4KB6 - chains A and C of the 3 polymer chains in the assembly; structure by X-ray diffraction, 3.08 A resolution.

== Chain A ==
Molecule: Uncharacterized protein
Source organism: Sus scrofa
Reference sequence: I3LM39 (I3LM39_PIG); aligned to UniProt positions 135-497 over residues 135-497 (the alignment contains insertions or deletions, so no single offset holds)
Chain sequence (366 residues; numbered 132 to 497; the number before each row is that of its first residue):
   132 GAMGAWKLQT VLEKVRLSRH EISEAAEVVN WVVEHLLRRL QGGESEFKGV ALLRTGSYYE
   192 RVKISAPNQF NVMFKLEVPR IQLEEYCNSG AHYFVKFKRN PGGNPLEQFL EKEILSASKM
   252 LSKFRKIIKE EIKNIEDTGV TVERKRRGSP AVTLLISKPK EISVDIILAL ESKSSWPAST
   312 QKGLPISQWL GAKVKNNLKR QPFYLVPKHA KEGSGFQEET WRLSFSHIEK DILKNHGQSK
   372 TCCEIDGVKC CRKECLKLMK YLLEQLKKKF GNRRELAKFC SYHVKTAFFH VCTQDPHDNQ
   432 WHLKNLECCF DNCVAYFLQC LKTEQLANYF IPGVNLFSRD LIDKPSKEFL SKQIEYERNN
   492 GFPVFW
Disordered / not traced: 132-134, 229-235, 343-345
Differences from the reference sequence: expression tag (132-134); engineered mutation Gln-200 (Glu in I3LM39), Asn-202 (Asp in I3LM39)
Bound ions: Mg2+: Ser-188, Gln-200, Asn-202 (together with ATP); Zn2+: Cys-373, Cys-374, Cys-381
Ligand contacts:
  - ATP (adenosine-5'-triphosphate): Gly-187, Ser-188, Glu-191, Lys-194, Gln-200, Asn-202, Arg-353, Ser-357, Glu-360, Lys-391, Cys-411, Ser-412, Tyr-413, Lys-416
  - GTP (guanosine-5'-triphosphate): Thr-186, Asn-202, Met-204, Gly-279, Ser-280, Pro-281, Ala-282, Asp-296, Ile-298, Lys-339, Arg-353, Leu-354, Ser-355, Phe-356, Ser-357
UniProt features mapped onto this chain:
  - motif: Leu-143 to Leu-148 (Nuclear export signal)
  - binding site (GTP): Thr-186
  - binding site (ATP): Ser-188
  - site: Arg-230 (Arginine-anchor)
  - modified residue: Lys-145 (N6-lactoyllysine), Glu-165 (PolyADP-ribosyl glutamic acid), Ser-188 (Phosphoserine), Tyr-190 (Phosphotyrosine), Glu-261 (5-glutamyl polyglutamate)
  - cross-link (Glycyl lysine isopeptide (Lys-Gly)): Lys-206 (interchain with G-Cter in SUMO), Lys-260 (interchain with G-Cter in ubiquitin)
From the paper describing this entry:
  - binding site for the 14-nt DNA strand (chain C): Arg-150
  - binding site for the 14-nt DNA strand: Arg-192
  - binding site for GTP: Thr-186, Ile-298, Arg-353, Ser-355, Ser-357
  - binding site for ATP: Ser-188, Ser-412, Tyr-413
  - catalytic residues: Asp-296
  - conformationally variable residues: Leu-148

== Chain C ==
Molecule: 14-nt DNA strand
Sequence (14 nucleotides; row label = number of the first residue in the row):
     1 CGACGCTAGC GTCG
Disordered / not traced: 1

== Chain A / chain C interface ==
Contacting residue pairs - 10 pairs, chain A then chain C:
  Arg-150(A) with DT7(C), base contact; DA8(C), hydrogen bond to the base
  Ser-154(A) with DG9(C), hydrogen bond to the phosphate; DC10(C), hydrogen bond to the phosphate
  Ala-157(A) with DG11(C), phosphate contact
  Asn-161(A) with DG11(C), phosphate contact
  Arg-185(A) with DT12(C), salt bridge to the phosphate
  Tyr-189(A) with DC10(C), hydrogen bond to the phosphate; DG11(C), hydrogen bond to the phosphate
  Lys-361(A) with DT12(C), salt bridge to the phosphate
Also at the interface, not in a pair above, chain A (10 interface residues in all): Glu-158, Tyr-190, Arg-192

== Summary ==
Chain A and chain C form an interface of 10 and 6 residues respectively, with 5 hydrogen bonds and 2 salt
bridges. Polar pairs include Arg-150(A)/DA8(C), Ser-154(A)/DG9(C) and Ser-154(A)/DC10(C). Bound to chain A:
GTP and ATP. The paper reports the catalytic residue Asp-296(A); a binding site for GTP at Thr-186(A),
Ile-298(A) and Arg-353(A) among others.
Here chain A is Uncharacterized protein (Sus scrofa) and chain C is a 14-nt DNA strand. Entry 4KB6 (Structure
of porcine cyclic GMP AMP synthase (CGAS) in complex with DNA, ATP and GTP) was determined by X-ray
diffraction together with 4JLX and 4JLZ from the same study.
